Entry 2W6G (X-ray diffraction, 6.00 A resolution (low resolution: residue-level contacts below are approximate; hydrogen-bond / salt-bridge calls are withheld)); this record covers chains A and D of the 7 polymer chains in the assembly.

Chain A:
Molecule: ATP synthase subunit alpha heart isoform, mitochondrial
Organism: Bos taurus
Notes: EC 3.6.3.14
Reference sequence: P19483 (ATPA1_BOVIN); residues -42 to 510 here correspond to UniProt positions 1-553 (UniProt number = residue number + 43)
Chain sequence (553 residues; numbered -42 to 510; the number before each row is that of its first residue; numbers below 1 keep their minus sign (Met-42 is residue -42)):
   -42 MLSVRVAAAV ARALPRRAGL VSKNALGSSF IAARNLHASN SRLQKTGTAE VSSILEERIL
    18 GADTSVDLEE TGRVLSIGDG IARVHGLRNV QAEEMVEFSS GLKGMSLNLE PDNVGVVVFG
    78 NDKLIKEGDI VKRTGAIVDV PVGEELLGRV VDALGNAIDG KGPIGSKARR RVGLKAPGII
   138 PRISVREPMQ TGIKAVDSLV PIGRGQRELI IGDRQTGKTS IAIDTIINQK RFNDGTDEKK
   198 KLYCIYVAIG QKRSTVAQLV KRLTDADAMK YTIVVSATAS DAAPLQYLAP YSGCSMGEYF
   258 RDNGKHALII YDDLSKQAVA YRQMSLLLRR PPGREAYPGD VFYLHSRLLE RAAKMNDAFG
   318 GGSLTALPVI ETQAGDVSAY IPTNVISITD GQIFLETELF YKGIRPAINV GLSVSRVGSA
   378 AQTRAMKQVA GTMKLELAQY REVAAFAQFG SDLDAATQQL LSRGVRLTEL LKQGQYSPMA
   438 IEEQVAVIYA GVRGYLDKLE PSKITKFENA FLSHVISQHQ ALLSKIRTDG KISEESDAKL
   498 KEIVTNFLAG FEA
Unresolved in the structure: -42 to 23
Swiss-Prot annotation at these positions:
  - binding site (ATP): Gln172, Gly174, Lys175, Thr176, Ser177, Gln430, Gln432
  - binding site (Mg(2+)): Thr176, Asp269
  - site: Ser370 (Required for activity)
  - modified residue: Gln1 (Pyrrolidone carboxylic acid), Ser10 (Phosphoserine), Ser22 (Phosphoserine), Ser33 (Phosphoserine), Ser63 (Phosphoserine), Lys80 (N6-acetyllysine), Lys83 (N6-acetyllysine), Lys89 (N6-acetyllysine), Thr91 (Phosphothreonine), Lys118 (N6-acetyllysine), Ser123 (Phosphoserine), Lys124 (N6-acetyllysine), Ser141 (Phosphoserine), Arg161 (Omega-N-methylarginine), Lys187 (N6-acetyllysine), Lys196 (N6-acetyllysine), Lys197 (N6-acetyllysine), Lys218 (N6-acetyllysine), Lys262 (N6-acetyllysine), Lys384 (N6-acetyllysine) and 6 more in UniProt
  - glycosylation: Ser33 (O-linked (GlcNAc) serine)

Chain D:
Molecule: ATP synthase subunit beta, mitochondrial
Organism: Bos taurus
Notes: EC 3.6.3.14
Reference sequence: P00829 (ATPB_BOVIN); residues -49 to 478 here correspond to UniProt positions 1-528 (UniProt number = residue number + 50)
Chain sequence (528 residues; row label = number of the first residue in the row; numbers below 1 keep their minus sign (Met-49 is residue -49)):
   -49 MLGLVGRVVA ASASGALRGL SPSAPLPQAQ LLLRAAPAAL QPARDYAAQA SPSPKAGATT
    11 GRIVAVIGAV VDVQFDEGLP PILNALEVQG RETRLVLEVA QHLGESTVRT IAMDGTEGLV
    71 RGQKVLDSGA PIRIPVGPET LGRIMNVIGE PIDERGPIKT KQFAAIHAEA PEFVEMSVEQ
   131 EILVTGIKVV DLLAPYAKGG KIGLFGGAGV GKTVLIMELI NNVAKAHGGY SVFAGVGERT
   191 REGNDLYHEM IESGVINLKD ATSKVALVYG QMNEPPGARA RVALTGLTVA EYFRDQEGQD
   251 VLLFIDNIFR FTQAGSEVSA LLGRIPSAVG YQPTLATDMG TMQERITTTK KGSITSVQAI
   311 YVPADDLTDP APATTFAHLD ATTVLSRAIA ELGIYPAVDP LDSTSRIMDP NIVGSEHYDV
   371 ARGVQKILQD YKSLQDIIAI LGMDELSEED KLTVSRARKI QRFLSQPFQV AEVFTGHLGK
   431 LVPLKETIKG FQQILAGEYD HLPEQAFYMV GPIEEAVAKA DKLAEEHS
Unresolved in the structure: -49 to 8, 476-478
Swiss-Prot annotation at these positions:
  - binding site (ADP): Gly159, Val160, Gly161, Lys162, Thr163, Val164
  - binding site (ATP): Gly159, Gly161, Lys162, Thr163, Val164, Arg189
  - binding site (phosphate): Gly159, Val160, Gly161, Lys162, Thr163
  - binding site (Mg(2+)): Thr163, Glu188
  - modified residue: Lys74 (N6-acetyllysine), Lys111 (N6-acetyllysine), Lys148 (N6-acetyllysine), Lys209 (N6-acetyllysine), Lys214 (N6-acetyllysine), Thr262 (Phosphothreonine), Ser365 (Phosphoserine), Lys376 (N6-acetyllysine), Ser383 (Phosphoserine), Lys430 (N6-acetyllysine), Lys435 (N6-acetyllysine), Lys472 (N6-acetyllysine)
  - glycosylation: Ser56 (O-linked (GlcNAc) serine)

How chain A and chain D interact:
Pairs across the interface - 77 pairs, chain A then chain D:
  Leu32(A) with Gly54(D)
  Ser33(A) with His52(D); Leu53(D)
  Ile34(A) with Ile32(D); Gln51(D); His52(D)
  Asp36(A) with Gln51(D); Arg274(D)
  Asn78(A) with Glu119(D)
  Asp79(A) with Ile32(D)
  Lys83(A) with Leu29(D); Pro31(D); His52(D)
  Glu84(A) with Leu29(D); His52(D); Gly54(D); Glu55(D); Ser56(D)
  Val107(A) with Phe123(D)
  Ile115(A) with Phe123(D); Val124(D)
  Asp116(A) with Val124(D)
  Gly117(A) with Val124(D)
  Arg171(A) with Leu317(D); Phe326(D); Asp352(D)
  Lys209(A) with Glu294(D); Ala327(D); His328(D); Leu329(D); Asp330(D); Arg356(D)
  Arg210(A) with Pro121(D); Glu122(D); Phe123(D); Met126(D); Glu294(D)
  Ser211(A) with Met126(D); Arg356(D)
  Thr212(A) with Arg356(D)
  Ala214(A) with Phe123(D); Val128(D)
  Gln215(A) with Val128(D); Gln130(D); Arg356(D)
  Arg219(A) with Asp359(D)
  Ala236(A) with Gly290(D); His328(D)
  Ser237(A) with Glu294(D)
  Arg279(A) with Ser277(D)
  Gln280(A) with Pro283(D); Thr284(D); Thr287(D)
  Leu283(A) with Ile275(D)
  Leu284(A) with Pro283(D); Thr284(D)
  Arg286(A) with Gly273(D); Ile275(D)
  Ala293(A) with Ala278(D)
  Gln330(A) with Thr318(D)
  Glu355(A) with Gln379(D); Ser383(D)
  Tyr358(A) with Leu351(D); Thr354(D); Arg372(D); Gln375(D); Lys376(D)
  Lys359(A) with Lys376(D); Gln379(D); Asp380(D); Ser383(D)
  Gln405(A) with Leu384(D); Leu396(D); Ser397(D); Asp400(D)
  Phe406(A) with Glu395(D)
  Ser408(A) with Glu395(D)
Other interface residues (no listed pair), chain A (51 interface residues in all): Gly35, Lys80, Gln172, Gln208, Val213, Val217, Thr235, Ala240, Gln243, Lys273, Val276, Pro289, Glu292, Ala331, Phe357, Arg362
Other interface residues (no listed pair), chain D (60 interface residues in all): Ala120, Ser127, Lys151, Pro276, Ala286, Thr291, Thr297, Ser353, Tyr368, Ile387

In short:
Chain A and chain D form an interface of 51 and 60 residues respectively. UniProt lists 7 ATP-binding residues
and Mg2+-binding residues Thr176(A) and Asp269(A) on chain A; 6 ADP-binding residues and 6 ATP-binding
residues on chain D.
Here chain A is ATP synthase subunit alpha heart isoform, mitochondrial and chain D is ATP synthase subunit
beta, mitochondrial, both from Bos taurus. Entry 2W6G (Low resolution structures of bovine mitochondrial
F1-ATPase during controlled dehydration: Hydration State 3) was determined by X-ray diffraction, deposited
together with 2W6E, 2W6F, 2W6H, 2W6I and 2W6J.
